PDB entry 5SXQ | X-ray diffraction, 2.10 A resolution | chains A and B

== Chain A (and B) ==
Molecule: Catalase-peroxidase
Organism: Burkholderia pseudomallei (strain 1710b)
Notes: EC 1.11.1.21; chain B of this document is another copy of the same molecule, construct and numbering; everything in this record applies to it too
UniProt: Q3JNW6 (KATG_BURP1); residues 21-748 here correspond to UniProt positions 1-728 (UniProt number = residue number - 20)
Chain sequence (728 residues; row label = number of the first residue in the row):
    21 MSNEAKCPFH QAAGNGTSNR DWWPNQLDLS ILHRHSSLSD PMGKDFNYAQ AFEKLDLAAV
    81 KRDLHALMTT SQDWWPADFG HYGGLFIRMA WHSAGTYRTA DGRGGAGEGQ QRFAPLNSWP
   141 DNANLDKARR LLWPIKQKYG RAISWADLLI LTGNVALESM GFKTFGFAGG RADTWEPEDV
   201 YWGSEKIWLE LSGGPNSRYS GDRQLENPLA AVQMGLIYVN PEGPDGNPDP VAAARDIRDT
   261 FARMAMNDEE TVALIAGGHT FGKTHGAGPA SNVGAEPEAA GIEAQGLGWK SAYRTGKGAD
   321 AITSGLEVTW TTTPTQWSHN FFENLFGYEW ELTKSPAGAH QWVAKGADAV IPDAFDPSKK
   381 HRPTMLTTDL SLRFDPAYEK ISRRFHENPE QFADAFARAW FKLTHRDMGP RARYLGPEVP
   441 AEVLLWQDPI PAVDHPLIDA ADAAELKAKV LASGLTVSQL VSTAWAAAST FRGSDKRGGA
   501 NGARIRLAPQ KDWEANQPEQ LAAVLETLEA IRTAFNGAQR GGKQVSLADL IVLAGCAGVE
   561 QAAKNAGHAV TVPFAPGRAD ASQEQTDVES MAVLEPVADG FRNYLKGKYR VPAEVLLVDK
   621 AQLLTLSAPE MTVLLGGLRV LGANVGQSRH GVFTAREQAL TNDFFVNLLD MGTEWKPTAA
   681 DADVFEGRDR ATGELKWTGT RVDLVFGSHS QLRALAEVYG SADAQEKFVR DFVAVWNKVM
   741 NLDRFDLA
Unresolved in the structure: 21-35
Glycans and other covalent adducts: covalent link Trp111-Tyr238; covalent link Tyr238-Met264
Ion coordination: Na+: Gly122, Gly124, Ser494; heme Fe near His279 (its only coordinating residue here)
Ligand contacts:
  - heme (HEM): Asp98, Gly104, Leu105, Ile107, Arg108, Trp111, Val239, Pro241, Ile257, Phe261, Leu274, Ile275, Gly278, His279, Phe281, Gly282, Lys283, Thr284, His285, Thr323, Ser324, Leu326, Trp330, Leu386, Thr388, Phe416, Trp420
  - pyridine-4-carbohydrazide (NIZ): Arg123, Glu128, Glu198, Asp199, Val200, Gly493, Ser494, Gln622, Leu623, Thr625
  - oxygen molecule (OXY), molecule 1: Arg108, His112, Asp141
  - oxygen molecule (OXY), molecule 2: Trp111, His112, Asp141, Ile237
Curated features (UniProtKB/Swiss-Prot):
  - active site: His112 (Proton acceptor)
  - binding site (heme b): His279
  - site: Arg108 (Transition state stabilizer)
  - cross-link: Trp111 to Tyr238 (Tryptophyl-tyrosyl-methioninium (Trp-Tyr) (with M-244)), Tyr238 to Met264 (Tryptophyl-tyrosyl-methioninium (Tyr-Met) (with W-91))
What the authors report for this chain:
  - binding site for pyridine-4-carbohydrazide: Glu198
  - conformationally variable residues (side-chain flip): Glu198, Arg426
  - mutagenesis - R123A, E128A, D222A, D249A, R255A, Q622A: unchanged catalytic activity (catalase and peroxidase activities)
  - contacts within the chain: Tyr238-Met264 (covalent link), Trp111-Tyr238 (covalent link)
  - mutagenesis - R108A, W111F, H112A: decreased catalytic activity on IN NAD synthesis
  - mutagenesis - W139F, W153F, W202F, W330F: unchanged catalytic activity (catalase or peroxidase activities)
  - mutagenesis - W139F/W153F/W330F: decreased catalytic activity
  - binding site for chloride ion: Glu198
  - mutagenesis - D222A, D249A, R255A: unchanged catalytic activity on IN NAD synthesis

== How chain A and chain B interact ==
Residue-residue contacts - 160 pairs, chain A then chain B:
  Gly36(A) - Tyr201(B)
  Gly36(A) - Gly203(B)
  Gly36(A) - Ser204(B)
  Thr37(A) - Gly203(B)  hydrogen bond (backbone-backbone)
  Thr37(A) - Ser204(B)  hydrogen bond (side chain-backbone)
  Thr37(A) - Glu205(B)  hydrogen bond (side chain-backbone)
  Thr37(A) - Lys206(B)  hydrogen bond
  Asn39(A) - Ala134(B)  hydrogen bond (side chain-backbone)
  Asn39(A) - Pro135(B)
  Asn39(A) - Pro197(B)
  Trp42(A) - Glu205(B)
  Trp42(A) - Lys206(B)
  Trp42(A) - Ile207(B)
  Trp42(A) - Trp208(B)  hydrophobic
  Trp42(A) - Met234(B)  hydrophobic
  Trp43(A) - Ala134(B)  hydrophobic
  Trp43(A) - Pro135(B)  hydrophobic
  Trp43(A) - Ser138(B)
  Trp43(A) - Trp208(B)  hydrophobic
  Trp43(A) - Glu296(B)  hydrogen bond
  Trp43(A) - Glu298(B)
  Trp43(A) - Ala299(B)
  Gln46(A) - Glu298(B)  hydrogen bond (side chain-backbone)
  Ser50(A) - Arg54(B)
  His53(A) - Leu58(B)
  His53(A) - Ser59(B)
  Arg54(A) - Ser50(B)  hydrogen bond
  Arg54(A) - Leu58(B)
  Ser56(A) - Ser56(B)
  Ser56(A) - Leu58(B)
  Leu58(A) - His53(B)
  Leu58(A) - Arg54(B)
  Leu58(A) - Ser56(B)
  Leu58(A) - Ser627(B)
  Leu58(A) - Pro629(B)
  Ser59(A) - His53(B)
  Ser59(A) - Pro629(B)
  Asp60(A) - Pro629(B)
  Pro61(A) - Pro629(B)
  Pro61(A) - Leu715(B)
  Pro61(A) - Val718(B)  hydrophobic
  Pro61(A) - Tyr719(B)
  Pro61(A) - Lys727(B)  hydrogen bond (backbone-side chain)
  Met62(A) - Val718(B)  hydrophobic
  Trp94(A) - Met671(B)  hydrophobic
  Trp94(A) - Arg690(B)
  Arg132(A) - Ser710(B)
  Arg132(A) - Ala714(B)
  Arg132(A) - Glu717(B)  salt bridge
  Phe133(A) - Ser710(B)
  Phe133(A) - Ala714(B)  hydrophobic
  Ala134(A) - Asn39(B)  hydrogen bond (backbone-side chain)
  Ala134(A) - Trp43(B)  hydrophobic
  Ala134(A) - Ser710(B)
  Pro135(A) - Asn39(B)
  Pro135(A) - Trp43(B)  hydrophobic
  Asn137(A) - Ser710(B)
  Ser138(A) - Trp43(B)
  Arg150(A) - Met671(B)
  Arg150(A) - Arg713(B)
  Trp153(A) - Leu669(B)  hydrogen bond (side chain-backbone)
  Trp153(A) - Glu717(B)
  Trp153(A) - Ser721(B)
  Gln157(A) - Gly720(B)  hydrogen bond (side chain-backbone)
  Gln157(A) - Ser721(B)
  Gln157(A) - Ala722(B)  hydrogen bond (backbone-backbone)
  Lys158(A) - Ala722(B)
  Gly160(A) - Ser721(B)
  Gly160(A) - Asp723(B)
  Arg161(A) - Asp723(B)  salt bridge
  Trp165(A) - Glu717(B)  hydrogen bond
  Trp195(A) - Gln711(B)  hydrogen bond (backbone-side chain)
  Trp195(A) - Ala714(B)
  Trp195(A) - Val718(B)  hydrophobic
  Glu196(A) - Gln711(B)
  Pro197(A) - Asn39(B)
  Pro197(A) - Gln711(B)
  Tyr201(A) - Gly36(B)
  Gly203(A) - Thr37(B)  hydrogen bond (backbone-backbone)
  Ser204(A) - Gly36(B)
  Ser204(A) - Thr37(B)  hydrogen bond (backbone-side chain)
  Glu205(A) - Thr37(B)  hydrogen bond (backbone-side chain)
  Glu205(A) - Trp42(B)
  Lys206(A) - Thr37(B)  hydrogen bond
  Lys206(A) - Trp42(B)
  Ile207(A) - Trp42(B)
  Trp208(A) - Trp42(B)
  Trp208(A) - Trp43(B)  hydrophobic
  Met234(A) - Trp42(B)  hydrophobic
  Glu296(A) - Trp43(B)  hydrogen bond
  Glu298(A) - Trp43(B)
  Glu298(A) - Gln46(B)
  Glu298(A) - Ser710(B)  hydrogen bond
  Ala299(A) - Trp43(B)
  Ile302(A) - Phe685(B)  hydrophobic
  Ile302(A) - Arg701(B)
  Ile302(A) - Val705(B)
  Ile302(A) - Ser708(B)
  Glu303(A) - Trp675(B)
  Glu303(A) - Pro677(B)
  Glu303(A) - Phe685(B)
  Gln305(A) - Leu668(B)
  Gln305(A) - Trp675(B)
  Gln305(A) - Leu704(B)  hydrogen bond (side chain-backbone)
  Gln305(A) - Gly707(B)
  Gln305(A) - Ser708(B)
  Gln305(A) - Arg713(B)  hydrogen bond (backbone-side chain)
  Gly306(A) - Gly707(B)
  Gly306(A) - Ser708(B)
  Leu307(A) - Met671(B)  hydrophobic
  Ser627(A) - Leu58(B)
  Pro629(A) - Leu58(B)
  Pro629(A) - Ser59(B)
  Pro629(A) - Asp60(B)
  Leu668(A) - Gln305(B)
  Leu669(A) - Trp153(B)  hydrogen bond (backbone-side chain)
  Met671(A) - Trp94(B)  hydrophobic
  Met671(A) - Arg150(B)
  Met671(A) - Leu307(B)  hydrophobic
  Trp675(A) - Glu303(B)
  Trp675(A) - Gln305(B)
  Phe685(A) - Ile302(B)  hydrophobic
  Phe685(A) - Glu303(B)
  Arg690(A) - Trp94(B)
  Arg701(A) - Ile302(B)
  Leu704(A) - Gln305(B)  hydrogen bond (backbone-side chain)
  Gly707(A) - Gln305(B)
  Gly707(A) - Gly306(B)
  Ser708(A) - Ile302(B)
  Ser708(A) - Gln305(B)
  Ser708(A) - Gly306(B)
  Ser710(A) - Arg132(B)
  Ser710(A) - Phe133(B)
  Ser710(A) - Asn137(B)
  Ser710(A) - Glu298(B)  hydrogen bond
  Gln711(A) - Trp195(B)  hydrogen bond (side chain-backbone)
  Gln711(A) - Glu196(B)
  Gln711(A) - Pro197(B)
  Arg713(A) - Arg150(B)
  Arg713(A) - Gln305(B)  hydrogen bond (side chain-backbone)
  Ala714(A) - Arg132(B)
  Ala714(A) - Phe133(B)  hydrophobic
  Ala714(A) - Trp195(B)
  Leu715(A) - Pro61(B)
  Glu717(A) - Arg132(B)  salt bridge
  Glu717(A) - Trp153(B)
  Glu717(A) - Trp165(B)  hydrogen bond
  Val718(A) - Pro61(B)  hydrophobic
  Val718(A) - Met62(B)  hydrophobic
  Val718(A) - Trp195(B)  hydrophobic
  Tyr719(A) - Pro61(B)
  Gly720(A) - Gln157(B)  hydrogen bond (backbone-side chain)
  Ser721(A) - Trp153(B)
  Ser721(A) - Gln157(B)
  Ser721(A) - Gly160(B)
  Ala722(A) - Gln157(B)  hydrogen bond (backbone-backbone)
  Ala722(A) - Lys158(B)
  Asp723(A) - Gly160(B)
  Asp723(A) - Arg161(B)  salt bridge
  Lys727(A) - Pro61(B)  hydrogen bond (side chain-backbone)
Other interface residues (no listed pair), chain A (85 interface residues in all): Asp41, Leu52, His55, Gly63, Lys156, Tyr159, Glu614, Val666, Lys676, Pro677, Val705, Asp731
Other interface residues (no listed pair), chain B (86 interface residues in all): Leu52, His55, Gly63, Lys156, Tyr159, Gly301, Glu614, Val666, Lys676, Ala724, Asp731

== Summary ==
The interface between chain A and chain B involves 85 residues on one side and 86 on the other; the contacts
include 32 hydrogen bonds and 4 salt bridges. Among the polar pairs are Arg132(A)-Glu717(B),
Arg161(A)-Asp723(B) and Thr37(A)-Ser204(B). The paper reports a binding site for pyridine-4-carbohydrazide at
Glu198(A); R108A, W111F and H112A of chain A reduce catalytic activity on IN NAD synthesis; 14 substitutions
were tested in all.
Chain A and chain B are both Catalase-peroxidase (Burkholderia pseudomallei (strain 1710b)); the structure,
Crystal structure of B. pseudomallei KatG with isonicotinic acid hydrazide bound, was determined by X-ray
diffraction together with 5SXR, 5SXS, 5SXT, 5SXW and 5SXX from the same study.
